7QN8 - chains A and B of the 8 polymer chains in the assembly; structure by electron microscopy, 3.10 A resolution.

# Chain A (and B)
Molecule: Gamma-aminobutyric acid receptor subunit beta-3
From: Homo sapiens
Notes: chain B of this document is another copy of the same molecule, construct and numbering; everything in this record applies to it too
UniProtKB: P28472 (GBRB3_HUMAN); residues -24 to 448 here correspond to UniProt positions 1-473 (UniProt number = residue number + 25)
Amino-acid sequence (473 residues; each row starts with the number of its first residue; numbers below 1 keep their minus sign (Met-24 is residue -24)):
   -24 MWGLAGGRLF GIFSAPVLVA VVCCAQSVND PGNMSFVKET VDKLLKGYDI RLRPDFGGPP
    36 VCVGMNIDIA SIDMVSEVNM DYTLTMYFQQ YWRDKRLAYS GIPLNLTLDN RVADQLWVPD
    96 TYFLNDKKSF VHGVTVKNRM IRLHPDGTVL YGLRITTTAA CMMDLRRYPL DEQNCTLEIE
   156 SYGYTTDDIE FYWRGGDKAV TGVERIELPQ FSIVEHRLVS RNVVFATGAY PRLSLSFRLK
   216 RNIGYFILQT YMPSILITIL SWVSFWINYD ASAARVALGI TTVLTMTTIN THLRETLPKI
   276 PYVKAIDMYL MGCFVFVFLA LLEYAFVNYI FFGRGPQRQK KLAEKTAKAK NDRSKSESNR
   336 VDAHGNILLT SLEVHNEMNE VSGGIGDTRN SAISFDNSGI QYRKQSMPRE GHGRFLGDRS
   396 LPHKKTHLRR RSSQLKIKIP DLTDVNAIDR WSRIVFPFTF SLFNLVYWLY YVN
Unresolved in the structure: -24 to 6, 308-421, 448
Disulfide bonds: Cys136-Cys150
Covalent attachments: N-acetylglucosamine (NAG) linked to Asn80; glycan linked to Asn149
Residues lining bound ligands: histamine (HSM): Asp43, Tyr62, Gln64
Curated features (UniProtKB/Swiss-Prot):
  - binding site (benzamidine): Asp95 to Tyr97, Glu155 to Tyr157, Phe200
  - binding site (4-aminobutanoate): Tyr97, Glu155, Tyr157, Thr202
  - binding site (histamine): Tyr97, Ser156, Tyr157, Thr202
  - glycosylation (N-linked (GlcNAc...) asparagine): Asn8, Asn80, Asn149

# Chain A / chain B interface
Residue-residue contacts (99; chain A residue first):
  Met9(A) with Leu27(B); Arg28(B); Asp30(B); Phe31(B); Arg71(B)
  Val12(A) with Phe31(B), hydrophobic
  Lys13(A) with Gly22(B); Asp24(B), salt bridge; Leu27(B)
  Val16(A) with Arg26(B)
  Asp17(A) with Arg26(B), salt bridge
  Leu20(A) with Arg26(B)
  Asp48(A) with Lys102(B)
  Tyr62(A) with Tyr97(B), hydrogen bond; Leu99(B); Tyr157(B), hydrophobic
  Gln64(A) with Thr202(B)
  Leu81(A) with Phe31(B), hydrophobic
  Thr82(A) with Phe31(B); Gly158(B); Tyr159(B); Asp163(B)
  Leu83(A) with Arg26(B); Leu27(B), hydrophobic; Tyr159(B)
  Asp84(A) with Ile25(B); Arg26(B), hydrogen bond (backbone-backbone); Trp92(B); Tyr159(B)
  Arg86(A) with Ile25(B); Asp89(B), hydrogen bond (side chain-backbone); Leu91(B), hydrogen bond (side chain-backbone)
  Val87(A) with Arg26(B)
  Phe105(A) with Lys102(B); Lys103(B)
  His107(A) with Asp101(B), salt bridge; Lys102(B)
  Val109(A) with Thr96(B); Tyr97(B); Phe98(B), hydrophobic; Ser104(B); Phe105(B); Ile130(B), hydrophobic
  Thr110(A) with Pro94(B); Thr96(B), hydrogen bond (backbone-backbone); Leu128(B); Ile130(B)
  Val111(A) with Asp95(B)
  Asn113(A) with Tyr97(B); Tyr157(B)
  Arg114(A) with Tyr157(B)
  Met115(A) with Tyr157(B), hydrophobic; Gly158(B); Tyr205(B)
  Arg117(A) with Gly158(B), hydrogen bond (side chain-backbone); Thr160(B); Thr202(B), hydrogen bond (side chain-backbone); Tyr205(B), hydrogen bond
  Gly127(A) with Tyr157(B)
  Leu128(A) with Tyr157(B), hydrogen bond (backbone-side chain)
  Arg129(A) with Tyr97(B); Phe98(B), hydrogen bond (side chain-backbone); Leu99(B); Asp101(B), salt bridge; Tyr157(B), hydrogen bond (backbone-side chain)
  Arg180(A) with Phe200(B)
  Glu182(A) with Met137(B)
  Pro184(A) with Lys274(B); Pro276(B)
  Gly219(A) with Pro276(B)
  Tyr220(A) with Lys274(B); Ile275(B); Pro276(B)
  Leu223(A) with Arg269(B); Val278(B), hydrophobic; Met286(B), hydrophobic
  Gln224(A) with Arg269(B)
  Leu231(A) with Phe289(B), hydrophobic; Phe293(B)
  Ile234(A) with Phe293(B), hydrophobic
  Leu235(A) with Leu296(B), hydrophobic
  Val238(A) with Ala300(B), hydrophobic
  Trp241(A) with Asn303(B); Tyr304(B), hydrophobic
  Ile242(A) with Val251(B), hydrophobic; Ala300(B), hydrophobic; Asn303(B)
  Asn243(A) with Asn303(B), hydrogen bond (backbone-side chain); Phe307(B)
  Ala246(A) with Ser247(B)
  Ala249(A) with Ser247(B); Val251(B)
  Leu253(A) with Val251(B), hydrophobic; Ile255(B), hydrophobic
  Thr256(A) with Ile255(B); Leu259(B)
  Thr260(A) with Leu259(B)
  His267(A) with Glu270(B), salt bridge
  Arg428(A) with Tyr304(B)
Also at the interface, not in a pair above, chain A (58 interface residues in all): Gly7, Asp43, Tyr66, Leu79, Leu125, Gln185, Asn217, Ile232, Ala248, Ala252
Also at the interface, not in a pair above, chain B (63 interface residues in all): Pro29, Gly32, Phe63, Gln65, Ala88, Val93, Val106, Ala248, Val258, Thr266, Leu297

# In short
58 residues of chain A face 63 of chain B across their interface, with 12 hydrogen bonds and 5 salt bridges.
Among the polar pairs are Lys13(A)-Asp24(B), Asp17(A)-Arg26(B) and His107(A)-Asp101(B). Ligands of chain A:
histamine. Covalently linked N-acetylglucosamine: at Asn80(A).
Chain A and chain B are both Gamma-aminobutyric acid receptor subunit beta-3 (Homo sapiens); the structure,
Cryo-EM structure of human full-length beta3delta GABA(A)R in complex with histamine and nanobody Nb25, was
determined by electron microscopy (same publication as 7QN5, 7QN6, 7QN7, 7QN9, 7QNA, 7QNB and 3 further
entries).
